PDB entry 7Y5G | electron microscopy, 3.85 A resolution | chains B and A

[Chain B (and A)]
Name: Zinc transporter 8
From: Xenopus tropicalis
Notes: chain A of this document is another copy of the same molecule, construct and numbering; everything in this record applies to it too
UniProt: Q5XHB4 (ZNT8_XENTR); residue numbers follow UniProt; this construct covers 1-374
Amino-acid sequence (374 residues; each row starts with the number of its first residue):
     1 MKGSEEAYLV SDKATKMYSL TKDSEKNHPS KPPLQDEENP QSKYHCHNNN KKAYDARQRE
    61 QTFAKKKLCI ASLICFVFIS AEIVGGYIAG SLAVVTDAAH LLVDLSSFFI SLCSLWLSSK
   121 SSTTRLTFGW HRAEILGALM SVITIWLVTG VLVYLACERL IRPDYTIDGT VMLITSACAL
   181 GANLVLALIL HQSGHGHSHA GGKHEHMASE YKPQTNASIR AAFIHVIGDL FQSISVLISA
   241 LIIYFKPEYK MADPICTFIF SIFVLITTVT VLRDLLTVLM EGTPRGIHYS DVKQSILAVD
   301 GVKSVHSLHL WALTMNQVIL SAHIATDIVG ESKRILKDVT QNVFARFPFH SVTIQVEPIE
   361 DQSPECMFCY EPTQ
Disordered / not traced: 1-44, 93-98, 192-210, 372-374
UniProt features mapped onto this chain:
  - motif: His-45 to His-47 (HCH Motif)
  - binding site (Zn(2+)): His-45, Cys-46, His-47, His-100, Asp-104, His-131, His-225, Asp-229, His-306, His-323, His-350, Glu-357, Cys-366, Cys-369
Ion coordination: Zn2+ site 1: His-45, His-47 (shared with Cys-366(A), Cys-369(A) of chain A); Zn2+ site 2: Cys-46 (shared with His-306(A), His-323(A), Glu-357(A) of chain A); Zn2+ site 3: His-100, His-225, Asp-229; Zn2+ site 4: His-306, His-323, Glu-357 (shared with Cys-46(A) of chain A); Zn2+ site 5: Cys-366, Cys-369 (shared with His-45(A), His-47(A) of chain A)
What the authors report for this chain:
  - Zn2+ coordination: His-45, Cys-46, His-47, His-100, Asp-104, His-225, Asp-229
  - mutagenesis - H100A/H225A: abolished binding to Zn2+
  - conformationally variable residues (order/disorder transition): Ala-93 to Ala-98

[Interface between chain B and chain A]
Contacting residue pairs (72):
  His-45(B) / Gln-362(A)
  His-45(B) / Ser-363(A)  hydrogen bond (side chain-backbone)
  His-45(B) / Cys-366(A)  hydrogen bond
  His-45(B) / Cys-369(A)
  Cys-46(B) / His-323(A)
  Cys-46(B) / Glu-357(A)  hydrogen bond
  His-47(B) / Cys-366(A)
  His-47(B) / Phe-368(A)
  His-47(B) / Cys-369(A)
  Asn-50(B) / Phe-368(A)
  Thr-123(B) / Glu-371(A)
  Thr-124(B) / Thr-283(A)
  Thr-124(B) / Tyr-289(A)
  Thr-124(B) / Glu-371(A)
  Arg-125(B) / Thr-277(A)  hydrogen bond
  Arg-125(B) / Thr-283(A)
  Leu-126(B) / Met-280(A)  hydrophobic
  Leu-126(B) / Gly-282(A)
  Thr-127(B) / Thr-283(A)
  Thr-127(B) / Leu-308(A)
  Thr-127(B) / Leu-310(A)
  Phe-128(B) / Glu-281(A)
  Phe-128(B) / His-309(A)
  Phe-128(B) / Trp-311(A)  hydrophobic
  Gly-129(B) / Glu-281(A)
  Arg-132(B) / Leu-279(A)
  Arg-132(B) / Met-280(A)
  Thr-277(B) / Arg-125(A)  hydrogen bond
  Leu-279(B) / Arg-132(A)
  Leu-279(B) / Leu-279(A)
  Met-280(B) / Leu-126(A)  hydrophobic
  Met-280(B) / Arg-132(A)
  Glu-281(B) / Phe-128(A)
  Glu-281(B) / Gly-129(A)
  Glu-281(B) / Leu-313(A)
  Gly-282(B) / Leu-126(A)
  Thr-283(B) / Thr-124(A)
  Thr-283(B) / Arg-125(A)
  Thr-283(B) / Thr-127(A)
  Tyr-289(B) / Thr-124(A)
  Leu-308(B) / Thr-127(A)
  His-309(B) / Phe-128(A)
  Leu-310(B) / Thr-127(A)
  Trp-311(B) / Phe-128(A)  hydrophobic
  Trp-311(B) / Trp-311(A)  hydrophobic
  Leu-313(B) / Glu-281(A)
  Ser-321(B) / Thr-353(A)
  His-323(B) / Cys-46(A)
  His-323(B) / Thr-353(A)
  Leu-336(B) / Val-356(A)
  Lys-337(B) / Asp-361(A)  salt bridge
  Val-352(B) / Gln-355(A)
  Thr-353(B) / Ser-321(A)
  Thr-353(B) / His-323(A)
  Thr-353(B) / Gln-355(A)
  Ile-354(B) / Gln-355(A)  hydrogen bond (backbone-side chain)
  Gln-355(B) / Val-352(A)
  Gln-355(B) / Thr-353(A)
  Gln-355(B) / Ile-354(A)  hydrogen bond (side chain-backbone)
  Val-356(B) / Leu-336(A)
  Glu-357(B) / Cys-46(A)  hydrogen bond
  Asp-361(B) / Lys-337(A)  salt bridge
  Gln-362(B) / His-45(A)
  Ser-363(B) / His-45(A)  hydrogen bond (backbone-side chain)
  Cys-366(B) / His-45(A)  hydrogen bond
  Cys-366(B) / His-47(A)
  Phe-368(B) / His-47(A)
  Phe-368(B) / Asn-50(A)
  Cys-369(B) / His-45(A)
  Cys-369(B) / His-47(A)
  Glu-371(B) / Thr-123(A)
  Glu-371(B) / Thr-124(A)
Other interface residues (no listed pair), chain B (48 interface residues in all): Tyr-54, Ser-122, Leu-136, Leu-147, Leu-276, His-306, Met-367
Other interface residues (no listed pair), chain A (48 interface residues in all): Tyr-54, Ser-122, Leu-136, Leu-147, Leu-276, His-306, Met-367

[Overview]
The chain B/chain A interface involves 48 residues from each chain, with 10 hydrogen bonds and 2 salt bridges.
Polar contacts include Lys-337(B)/Asp-361(A), His-45(B)/Ser-363(A) and His-45(B)/Cys-366(A). UniProt lists 14
Zn2+-binding residues on chain B. The paper reports that H100A/H225A of chain B abolish binding to Zn2+; Zn2+
coordination by His-45(B), Cys-46(B) and His-47(B) among others.
Both chains are Zinc transporter 8 (Xenopus tropicalis). Entry 7Y5G (Cryo-EM structure of a eukaryotic ZnT8 in
the presence of zinc) was determined by electron microscopy together with 7Y5H from the same study.
